Entry 5MRF (electron microscopy, 4.97 A resolution (low resolution: residue-level contacts below are approximate; hydrogen-bond / salt-bridge calls are withheld)); this record covers chains A and 3 of the 78 polymer chains in the assembly.

== Chain A ==
Molecule: 21S ribosomal RNA
From: Saccharomyces cerevisiae
Sequence (3296 nucleotides; numbered 1 to 3296; the number before each row is that of its first residue):
     1 GUAAAAAGUA GAAUAAUAGA UUUGAAAUAU UUAUUAUAUA GAUUUAAAGA GAUAAUCAUG
    61 GAGUAUAAUA AUUAAAUUUA AUAAAUUUAA UAUAACUAUU AAUAGAAUUA GGUUACUAAU
   121 AAAUUAAUAA CAAUUAAUUU UAAAACCUAA AGGUAAACCU UUAUAUUAAU AAUGUUAUUU
   181 UUUAUUAUUU UUAUAAUAAG AAUAAUUAUU AAUAAUAAUA AACUAAGUGA ACUGAAACAU
   241 CUAAGUAACU UAAGGAUAAG AAAUCAACAG AGAUAUUAUG AGUAUUGGUG AGAGAAAAUA
   301 AUAAAGGUCU AAUAAGUAUU AUGUGAAAAA AAUGUAAGAA AAUAGGAUAA CAAAUUCUAA
   361 GACUAAAUAC UAUUAAUAAG UAUAGUAAGU ACCGUAAGGG AAAGUAUGAA AAUGAUUAUU
   421 UUAUAAGCAA UCAUGAAUAU AUUAUAUUAU AUUAAUGAUG UACCUUUUGU AUAAUGGGUC
   481 AGCAAGUAAU UAAUAUUAGU AAAACAAUAA GUUAUAAAUA AAUAGAAUAA UAUAUAUAUA
   541 UAAAAAAAUA UAUUAAAAUA UUUAAUUAAU AUUAAUUGAC CCGAAAGCAA ACGAUCUAAC
   601 UAUGAUAAGA UGGAUAAACG AUCGAACAGG UUGAUGUUGC AAUAUCAUCU GAUUAAUUGU
   661 GGUUAGUAGU GAAAGACAAA UCUGGUUUGC AGAUAGCUGG UUUUCUAUGA AAUAUAUGUA
   721 AGUAUAGCCU UUAUAAAUAA UAAUUAUUAU AUAAUAUUAU AUUAAUAUUA UAUAAAGAAU
   781 GGUACAGCAA UUAAUAUAUA UUAGGGAACU AUUAAAGUUU UAUUAAUAAU AUUAAAUCUC
   841 GAAAUAUUUA AUUAUAUAUA AUAAAGAGUC AGAUUAUGUG CGAUAAGGUA AAUAAUCUAA
   901 AGGGAAACAG CCCAGAUUAA GAUAUAAAGU UCCUAAUAAA UAAUAAGUGA AAUAAAUAUU
   961 AAAAUAUUAU AAUAUAAUCA GUUAAUGGGU UUGACAAUAA CCAUUUUUUA AUGAACAUGU
  1021 AACAAUGCAC UGAUUUAUAA UAAAUAAAAA AAAAUAAUAU UUAAAAUCAA AUAUAUAUAU
  1081 AUUUGUUAAU AGAUAAUAUA CGGAUCUUAA UAAUAAGAAU UAUUUAAUUC CUAAUAUGGA
  1141 AUAUUAUAUU UUUAUAAUAA AAAUAUAAAU ACUGAAUAUC UAAAUAUUAU UAUUACUUUU
  1201 UUUUUAAUAA UAAUAAUAUG GUAAUAGAAC AUUUAAUGAU AAUAUAUAUU AGUUAUUAAU
  1261 UAAUAUAUGU AUUAAUUAAA UAGAGAAUGC UGACAUGAGU AACGAAAAAA AGGUAUAAAC
  1321 CUUUUCACCU AAAACAUAAG GUUUAACUAU AAAAGUACGG CCCCUAAUUA AAUUAAUAAA
  1381 AAUAUAAAUA UAUUUAAGAU GGGAUAAUCU AUAUUAAUAA AAAUUUAUCU UAAAAUAUAU
  1441 AUAUUAUUAA UAAUUAUAUU AAUUAAUUAA UAAUAUAUAU AAUUAUAUUA UAUAUUAUAU
  1501 AUUUUUUAUA UAAUAUAAAC UAAUAAAGAU CAGGAAAUAA UUAAUGUAUA CCGUAAUGUA
  1561 GACCGACUCA GGUAUGUAAG UAGAGAAUAU GAAGGUGAAU UAGAUAAUUA AAGGGAAGGA
  1621 ACUCGGCAAA GAUAGCUCAU AAGUUAGUCA AUAAAGAGUA AUAAGAACAA AGUUGUACAA
  1681 CUGUUUACUA AAAACACCGC ACUUUGCAGA AACGAUAAGU UUAAGUAUAA GGUGUGAACU
  1741 CUGCUCCAUG CUUAAUAUAU AAAUAAAAUU AUUUAACGAU AAUUUAAUUA AAUUUAGGUA
  1801 AAUAGCAGCC UUAUUAUGAG GGUUAUAAUG UAGCGAAAUU CCUUGGCCUA UAAUUGAGGU
  1861 CCCGCAUGAA UGACGUAAUG AUACAACAAC UGUCUCCCCU UUAAGCUAAG UGAAAUUGAA
  1921 AUCGUAGUGA AGAUGCUAUG UACCUUCAGC AAGACGGAAA GACCCUAUGC AGCUUUACUG
  1981 UAAUUAGAUA GAUCGAAUUA UUGUUUAUUA UAUUCAGCAU AUUAAGUAAU CCUAUUAUUA
  2041 GGUAAUCGUU UAGAUAUUAA UGAGAUACUU AUUAUAAUAU AAUGAUAAUU CUAAUCUUAU
  2101 AAAUAAUUAU UAUUAUUAUU AUUAAUAAUA AUAAUAUGCU UUCAAGCAUA GUGAUAAAAC
  2161 AUAUUUAUAU GAUAAUCACU UUACUUAAUA GAUAUAAUUC UUAAGUAAUA UAUAAUAUAU
  2221 AUUUUAUAUA UAUUAUAUAU AAUAUAAGAG ACAAUCUCUA AUUGGUAGUU UUGAUGGGGC
  2281 GUCAUUAUCA GCAAAAGUAU CUGAAUAAGU CCAUAAAUAA AUAUAUAAAA UUAUUGAAUA
  2341 AAAAAAAAAU AAUAUAUAUU AUAUAUAUUA AUUAUAAAUU GAAAUAUGUU UAUAUAAAUU
  2401 UAUAUUUAUU GAAUAUAUUU UAGUAAUAGA UAAAAAUAUG UACAGUAAAA UUGUAAGGAA
  2461 AACAAUAAUA ACUUUCUCCU CUCUCGGUGG GGGUUCACAC CUAUUUUUAA UAGGUGUGAA
  2521 CCCCUCUUCG GGGUUCCGGU UCCCUUUCGG GUCCCGGAAC UUAAAUAAAA AUGGAAAGAA
  2581 UUAAAUUAAU AUAAUGGUAU AACUGUGCGA UAAUUGUAAC ACAAACGAGU GAAACAAGUA
  2641 CGUAAGUAUG GCAUAAUGAA CAAAUAACAC UGAUUGUAAA GGUUAUUGAU AACGAAUAAA
  2701 AGUUACGCUA GGGAUAACAG GGUAAUAUAG CGAAAGAGUA GAUAUUGUAA GCUAUGUUUG
  2761 CCACCUCGAU GUCGACUCAA CAUUUCCUCU UGGUUGUAAA AGCUAAGAAG GGUUUGACUG
  2821 UUCGUCAAUU AAAAUGUUAC GUGAGUUGGG UUAAAUACGA UGUGAAUCAG UAUGGUUCCU
  2881 AUCUGCUGAA GGAAAUAUUA UCAAAUUAAA UCUCAUUAUU AGUACGCAAG GACCAUAAUG
  2941 AAUCAACCCA UGGUGUAUCU AUUGAUAAUA AUAUAAUAUA UUUAAUAAAA AUAAUACUUU
  3001 AUUAAUAUAU UAUCUAUAUU AGUUUAUAUU UUAAUUAUAU AUUAUCAUAG UAGAUAAGCU
  3061 AAGUUGAUAA UAAAUAAAUA UUGAAUACAU AUUAAAUAUG AAGUUGUUUU AAUAAGAUAA
  3121 UUAAUCUGAU AAUUUUAUAC UAAAAUUAAU AAUUAUAGGU UUUAUAUAUU AUUUAUAAAU
  3181 AAAUAUAUUA UAAUAAUAAU AAUUAUUAUU AUUAAUAAAA AAUAUUAAUU AUAAUAUUAA
  3241 UAAAAUACUA AUUUAUCAGU UAUCUAUAUA AUAUCUAAUC UAUUAUUCUA UAUACU
Disordered / not traced: 1-7, 80-83, 107-109, 129-131, 179-199, 554-559, 757-765, 811-815, 822, 967-1055, 1133-1136, 1153-1159, 1196-1204, 1375-1379, 1419-1422, 1441-1480, 1503-1505, 1538-1539, 2013-2077, 2101-2182, 2189-2197, 2222-2226, 2241-2242, 2277-2280, 2339-2344, 2393-2407, 2479-2572, 2715-2718, 2767-2771, 2985-3001, 3036-3039, 3179-3228, 3294-3296
Metal / ion sites: Mg2+ site 1 near A150 (its only coordinating residue here); Mg2+ site 2: A237, C238; Mg2+ site 3: G245, A327; Mg2+ site 4 near A258 (its only coordinating residue here); Mg2+ site 5 near G280 (its only coordinating residue here); Mg2+ site 6 near U322 (its only coordinating residue here); Mg2+ site 7 near A359 (its only coordinating residue here); Mg2+ site 8 near U364 (its only coordinating residue here); Mg2+ site 9 near G394 (its only coordinating residue here); Mg2+ site 10: A423, U424; Mg2+ site 11 near G427 (its only coordinating residue here); Mg2+ site 12: C464 (shared with 1 residue of chain N); 123 more Mg2+ sites not listed

== Chain 3 ==
Molecule: mL41
From: Saccharomyces cerevisiae
UniProt: P36526 (RM27_YEAST); residue numbers follow UniProt; this construct covers 17-146
Chain sequence (130 residues; row label = number of the first residue in the row):
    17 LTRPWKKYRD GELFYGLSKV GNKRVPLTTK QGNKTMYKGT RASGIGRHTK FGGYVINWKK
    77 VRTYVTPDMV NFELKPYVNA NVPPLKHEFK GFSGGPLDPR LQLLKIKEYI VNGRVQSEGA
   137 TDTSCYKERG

== Interface between chain A and chain 3 ==
Contacting residue pairs - 138 pairs, chain A then chain 3:
  U113(A) with Pro42(3)
  C116(A) with Arg78(3); Tyr80(3)
  A121(A) with Pro112(3)
  A122(A) with His103(3); Phe105(3); Gly111(3)
  A123(A) with Glu104(3); Phe105(3); Lys106(3); Phe108(3); Ser109(3)
  U124(A) with Lys106(3); Gly107(3)
  A132(A) with Lys143(3)
  A133(A) with Glu104(3)
  U141(A) with Leu113(3)
  A145(A) with Arg57(3)
  C146(A) with Arg57(3)
  A155(A) with Thr51(3); Met52(3)
  A157(A) with Pro42(3); Lys54(3); Arg57(3)
  C158(A) with Lys54(3); Gly55(3); Thr56(3); Arg57(3)
  C159(A) with Tyr53(3); Gly55(3); Thr56(3); Arg57(3)
  U160(A) with Ser59(3); Gly60(3); His64(3)
  U161(A) with Arg63(3)
  U162(A) with Asn73(3); Lys76(3)
  A165(A) with Lys75(3)
  U166(A) with Lys75(3)
  A391(A) with Asn38(3)
  C392(A) with Val36(3); Gly37(3)
  C393(A) with Val36(3)
  G394(A) with Arg40(3)
  A396(A) with Arg40(3)
  A397(A) with Arg40(3)
  C1303(A) with Arg25(3)
  G1304(A) with Arg25(3)
  A1319(A) with Leu17(3); Lys23(3)
  C1320(A) with Leu17(3); Pro20(3)
  A1338(A) with Lys50(3)
  A1339(A) with Asn49(3); Lys50(3)
  G1340(A) with Gly48(3)
  G1341(A) with Tyr31(3); Lys39(3)
  U1342(A) with Leu29(3); Tyr31(3); Gly32(3); Leu33(3); Ser34(3); Lys35(3); Lys39(3)
  U1343(A) with Tyr31(3)
  U1344(A) with Phe30(3); Tyr31(3)
  A1351(A) with Lys46(3)
  G1359(A) with Lys50(3)
  G1360(A) with Lys50(3); Thr51(3); Tyr53(3)
  C1361(A) with Thr51(3); Tyr53(3); His64(3); Gly68(3)
  C1362(A) with His64(3); Thr65(3); Lys66(3); Gly68(3)
  C1363(A) with Lys66(3)
  U1400(A) with Asn49(3); Thr51(3)
  G1403(A) with Lys66(3); Phe67(3); Gly68(3)
  A1404(A) with Phe67(3)
  U1412(A) with Thr65(3); Phe67(3); Gly69(3); Val71(3)
  A1413(A) with Thr65(3); Phe67(3); Val71(3)
  U1414(A) with Arg63(3)
  A1540(A) with Lys66(3)
  A1548(A) with Trp74(3)
  U1549(A) with Tyr70(3); Ile72(3); Trp74(3)
  A1550(A) with Ser59(3); Ile61(3); His64(3); Tyr70(3); Ile72(3)
  C1551(A) with Tyr53(3); Thr56(3); Ala58(3); Ser59(3)
  C1552(A) with Thr45(3); Tyr53(3); Thr56(3)
  G1553(A) with Thr45(3); Lys46(3)
  U1554(A) with Lys46(3)
  G1561(A) with Phe30(3)
  A1562(A) with Phe30(3); Tyr31(3)
  C1563(A) with Tyr31(3)
  C1567(A) with Lys35(3)
  U1568(A) with Thr18(3); Arg19(3); Glu28(3); Leu29(3); Phe30(3); Lys35(3)
  A1599(A) with Leu17(3); Thr18(3); Lys22(3); Lys23(3); Tyr24(3); Arg25(3); Asp26(3); Glu28(3)
  U1600(A) with Arg25(3)
  U1911(A) with Tyr24(3)
Other interface residues (no listed pair), chain A (70 interface residues in all): A142, A1317, A1399, C1564, G1912
Other interface residues (no listed pair), chain 3 (68 interface residues in all): Gly62, Tyr142

== In short ==
Chain A and chain 3 form an interface of 70 and 68 residues respectively. The Mg2+ site 2 is built by A237(A)
and C238(A). The Mg2+ site 3 is built by G245(A) and A327(A).
Chain A is 21S ribosomal RNA and chain 3 is mL41, both from Saccharomyces cerevisiae; the structure, Structure
of the yeast mitochondrial ribosome - Class C, was determined by electron microscopy (same publication as 5MRC
and 5MRE).
